PDB entry 4H5L | X-ray diffraction, 2.75 A resolution | chains D and E of the 6 polymer chains in the assembly

Chain D (and E):
Name: Nucleoprotein
From: Toscana virus
Notes: chain E of this document is another copy of the same molecule, construct and numbering; everything in this record applies to it too
UniProt: P21701 (NCAP_TOSV); residues 1-253 here = UniProt positions 1-253
Amino-acid sequence (253 residues; row label = number of the first residue in the row):
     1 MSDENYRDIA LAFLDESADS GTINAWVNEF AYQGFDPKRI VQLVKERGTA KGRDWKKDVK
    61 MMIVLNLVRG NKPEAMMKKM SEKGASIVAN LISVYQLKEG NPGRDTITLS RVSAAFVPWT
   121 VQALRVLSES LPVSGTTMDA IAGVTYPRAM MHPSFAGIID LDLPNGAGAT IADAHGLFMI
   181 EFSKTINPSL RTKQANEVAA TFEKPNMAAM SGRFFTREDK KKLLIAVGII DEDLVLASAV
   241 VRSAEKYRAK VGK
Disordered / not traced: 1-4, 249-253
Swiss-Prot annotation at these positions:
  - binding site (RNA): Tyr-32, Phe-35, Val-68, Lys-72, Ser-110, Arg-111, Arg-191, Thr-201, Lys-204, Ser-211
  - mutagenesis: Tyr-32 (Y32A: Reduced RNA-binding affinity), Lys-79 (K79A: No effect on RNA-binding affinity), Lys-204 (K204A: No effect on RNA-binding affinity)

How chain D and chain E interact:
Residue-residue contacts (74):
  Lys-38(D) / Tyr-6(E)
  Val-41(D) / Tyr-6(E)
  Val-41(D) / Ile-9(E)  hydrophobic
  Gln-42(D) / Tyr-6(E)  hydrogen bond
  Trp-55(D) / Ile-9(E)  hydrophobic
  Trp-55(D) / Phe-13(E)  hydrophobic
  Lys-56(D) / Phe-13(E)
  Lys-56(D) / Glu-16(E)  salt bridge
  Val-59(D) / Phe-13(E)  hydrophobic
  Lys-60(D) / Glu-16(E)  salt bridge
  Lys-60(D) / Ser-17(E)  hydrogen bond (side chain-backbone)
  Lys-60(D) / Trp-26(E)
  Met-61(D) / Trp-26(E)  hydrophobic
  Met-61(D) / Phe-30(E)
  Val-64(D) / Ile-23(E)  hydrophobic
  Val-64(D) / Trp-26(E)  hydrophobic
  Val-64(D) / Phe-30(E)  hydrophobic
  Leu-65(D) / Phe-30(E)  hydrophobic
  Arg-69(D) / Phe-30(E)  hydrogen bond (side chain-backbone)
  Arg-69(D) / Ala-31(E)
  Arg-69(D) / Tyr-32(E)
  Met-77(D) / Arg-104(E)  hydrogen bond (backbone-side chain)
  Lys-78(D) / Gln-33(E)
  Lys-79(D) / Ala-31(E)
  Lys-79(D) / Tyr-32(E)
  Lys-79(D) / Gln-33(E)  hydrogen bond (backbone-backbone)
  Lys-79(D) / Gly-34(E)  hydrogen bond (side chain-backbone)
  Lys-79(D) / Asn-101(E)  hydrogen bond
  Lys-79(D) / Arg-111(E)
  Met-80(D) / Glu-29(E)
  Met-80(D) / Phe-30(E)
  Met-80(D) / Ala-31(E)
  Met-80(D) / Gln-33(E)  hydrogen bond (backbone-backbone)
  Met-80(D) / Arg-104(E)  hydrogen bond (backbone-side chain)
  Ser-81(D) / Glu-29(E)
  Ser-81(D) / Gln-33(E)
  Ser-81(D) / Arg-104(E)
  Ser-81(D) / Arg-213(E)
  Glu-82(D) / Arg-104(E)
  Lys-83(D) / Glu-29(E)  salt bridge
  Gly-84(D) / Glu-29(E)
  Gly-84(D) / Phe-30(E)
  Ala-85(D) / Arg-104(E)
  Ile-87(D) / Phe-30(E)  hydrophobic
  Ala-115(D) / Ala-10(E)
  Phe-116(D) / Phe-13(E)  hydrophobic
  Pro-118(D) / Ala-10(E)
  Pro-118(D) / Phe-13(E)
  Pro-118(D) / Leu-14(E)
  Trp-119(D) / Phe-13(E)
  Trp-119(D) / Glu-16(E)
  Trp-119(D) / Ser-17(E)  hydrogen bond (side chain-backbone)
  Trp-119(D) / Ala-18(E)
  Trp-119(D) / Ile-23(E)  hydrophobic
  Gln-122(D) / Phe-13(E)
  Gln-122(D) / Leu-14(E)
  Gln-122(D) / Glu-16(E)
  Val-126(D) / Ser-20(E)
  Val-126(D) / Ile-23(E)  hydrophobic
  Val-126(D) / Asn-24(E)
  Leu-127(D) / Ile-23(E)  hydrophobic
  Leu-127(D) / Val-27(E)  hydrophobic
  Ser-130(D) / Val-27(E)
  Phe-214(D) / Tyr-6(E)
  Phe-214(D) / Arg-7(E)
  Phe-214(D) / Ala-10(E)  hydrophobic
  Phe-215(D) / Arg-7(E)
  Phe-215(D) / Ala-10(E)  hydrophobic
  Phe-215(D) / Leu-11(E)  hydrophobic
  Asp-219(D) / Arg-7(E)  salt bridge
  Asp-219(D) / Leu-11(E)
  Leu-223(D) / Leu-11(E)  hydrophobic
  Leu-223(D) / Leu-14(E)  hydrophobic
  Ala-226(D) / Leu-14(E)  hydrophobic
Also at the interface, not in a pair above, chain D (38 interface residues in all): Glu-46, Lys-57, Val-68, Val-88
Also at the interface, not in a pair above, chain E (29 interface residues in all): Asn-28, Asp-36, Arg-39, Pro-102

In short:
Chain D and chain E form an interface of 38 and 29 residues respectively, with 10 hydrogen bonds and 4 salt
bridges. Polar pairs include Lys-56(D)/Glu-16(E), Lys-60(D)/Glu-16(E) and Lys-83(D)/Glu-29(E). Curated
annotation (UniProt) lists 10 RNA-binding residues and 3 mutagenesis sites on chain D.
Chain D and chain E are both Nucleoprotein (Toscana virus); the structure, Crystal Structure of Toscana Virus
Nucleocapsid Protein Hexamer, was determined by X-ray diffraction, deposited together with 4V9E, 4H5M, 4H5O,
4H5P and 4H5Q.
